8P3U - chains C and G of the 8 polymer chains in the assembly; structure by electron microscopy, 3.77 A resolution.

[Chain C]
Name: Glutamate receptor 1 flip isoform
Source organism: Rattus norvegicus
UniProt: P19490 (GRIA1_RAT), isoform P19490-2; the construct has insertions or renumbered stretches relative to UniProt, so the offset changes along the chain: -25 to -7 = UniProt 1-19; 2-889 = UniProt 20-907
Amino-acid sequence (915 residues; numbered -25 to 889; the number before each row is that of its first residue; numbers below 1 keep their minus sign (Met-25 is residue -25)):
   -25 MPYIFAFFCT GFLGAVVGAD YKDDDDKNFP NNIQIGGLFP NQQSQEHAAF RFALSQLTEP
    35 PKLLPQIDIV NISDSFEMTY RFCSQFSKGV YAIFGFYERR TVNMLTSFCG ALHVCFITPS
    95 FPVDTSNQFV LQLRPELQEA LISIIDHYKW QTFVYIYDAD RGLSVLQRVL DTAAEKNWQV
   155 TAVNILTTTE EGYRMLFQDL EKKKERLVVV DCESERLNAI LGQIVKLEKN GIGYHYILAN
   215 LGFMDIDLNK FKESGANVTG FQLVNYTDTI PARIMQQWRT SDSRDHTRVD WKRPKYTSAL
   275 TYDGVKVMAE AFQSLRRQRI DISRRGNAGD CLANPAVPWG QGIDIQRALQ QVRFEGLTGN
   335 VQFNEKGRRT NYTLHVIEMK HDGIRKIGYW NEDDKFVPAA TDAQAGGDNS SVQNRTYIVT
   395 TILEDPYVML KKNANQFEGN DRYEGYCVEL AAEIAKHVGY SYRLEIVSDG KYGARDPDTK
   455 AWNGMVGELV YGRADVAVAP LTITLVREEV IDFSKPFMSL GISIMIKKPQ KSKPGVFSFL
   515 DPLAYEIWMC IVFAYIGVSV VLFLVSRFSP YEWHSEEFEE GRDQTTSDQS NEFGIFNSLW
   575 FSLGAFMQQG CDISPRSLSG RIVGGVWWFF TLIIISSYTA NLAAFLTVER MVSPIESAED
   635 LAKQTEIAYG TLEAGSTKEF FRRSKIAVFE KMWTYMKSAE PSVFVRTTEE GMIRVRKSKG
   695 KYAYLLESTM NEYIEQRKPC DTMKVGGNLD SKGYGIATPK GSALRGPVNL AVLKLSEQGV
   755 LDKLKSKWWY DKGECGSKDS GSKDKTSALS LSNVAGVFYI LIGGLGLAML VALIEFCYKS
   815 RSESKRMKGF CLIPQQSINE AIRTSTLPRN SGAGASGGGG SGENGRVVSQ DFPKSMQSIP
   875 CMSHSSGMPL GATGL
Unresolved in the structure: -25 to 389, 503-507, 548-565, 625-628, 768-781, 816-889
Sequence notes: insertion (-6 to 1)
Swiss-Prot annotation at these positions:
  - motif: Ala886 to Leu889 (PDZ-binding)
  - binding site (L-glutamate): Pro474, Thr476, Arg481, Ser650, Thr651, Glu701
  - modified residue (Phosphoserine): Ser627, Ser692, Ser831, Ser845
  - lipidation (S-palmitoyl cysteine): Cys585, Cys811
  - glycosylation (N-linked (GlcNAc...) asparagine): Asn45, Asn231, Asn239, Asn345, Asn383, Asn388

[Chain G]
Name: Voltage-dependent calcium channel gamma-3 subunit
Source organism: Rattus norvegicus
UniProt: Q8VHX0 (CCG3_RAT); residue numbers follow UniProt; this construct covers 2-315
Amino-acid sequence (314 residues; row label = number of the first residue in the row):
     2 RMCDRGIQML ITTVGAFAAF SLMTIAVGTD YWLYSRGVCR TKSTSDNETS RKNEEVMTHS
    62 GLWRTCCLEG AFRGVCKKID HFPEDADYEQ DTAEYLLRAV RASSVFPILS VTLLFFGGLC
   122 VAASEFHRSR HSVILSAGIF FVSAGLSNII GIIVYISANA GDPGQRDSKK SYSYGWSFYF
   182 GAFSFIIAEI VGVVAVHIYI EKHQQLRARS HSELLKKSTF ARLPPYRYRF RRRSSSRSTE
   242 PRSRDLSPIS KGFHTIPSTD ISMFTLSRDP SKLTMGTLLN SDRDHAFLQF HNSTPKEFKE
   302 SLHNNPANRR TTPV
Unresolved in the structure: 2-4, 42-54, 85-91, 163-171, 210-315
Swiss-Prot annotation at these positions:
  - modified residue: Ser248 (Phosphoserine)
Disulfide bonds: Cys40-Cys68, Cys67-Cys77

[Interface between chain C and chain G]
Pairs across the interface (5):
  Leu785(C) with Ile157(G), hydrophobic
  Phe792(C) with Ile154(G), hydrophobic
  Tyr793(C) with Val155(G)
  Ile796(C) with Ile151(G), hydrophobic
  Leu799(C) with Leu147(G), hydrophobic
Also at the interface, not in a pair above, chain C (7 interface residues in all): Val510, Ser786
Also at the interface, not in a pair above, chain G (7 interface residues in all): Leu98, Ala161

[In short]
Chain C and chain G each contribute 7 residues to their interface. From UniProt: 6 L-glutamate-binding
residues on chain C.
Chain C is Glutamate receptor 1 flip isoform and chain G is Voltage-dependent calcium channel gamma-3 subunit,
both from Rattus norvegicus; the structure, Homomeric GluA1 in tandem with TARP gamma-3, desensitized
conformation 2, was determined by electron microscopy together with 8C1P, 8C1Q, 8C1R, 8C1S, 8C2H, 8C2I and 9
further entries from the same study.
